8U9C - chains B and G of the 7 polymer chains in the assembly; structure by electron microscopy, 3.70 A resolution.

[Chain B]
Name: Cell division control protein 48
Source organism: Saccharomyces cerevisiae
Notes: EC 3.6.4.6
UniProt: P25694 (CDC48_YEAST); residue numbers follow UniProt; this construct covers 1-835
Amino-acid sequence (835 residues; each row starts with the number of its first residue):
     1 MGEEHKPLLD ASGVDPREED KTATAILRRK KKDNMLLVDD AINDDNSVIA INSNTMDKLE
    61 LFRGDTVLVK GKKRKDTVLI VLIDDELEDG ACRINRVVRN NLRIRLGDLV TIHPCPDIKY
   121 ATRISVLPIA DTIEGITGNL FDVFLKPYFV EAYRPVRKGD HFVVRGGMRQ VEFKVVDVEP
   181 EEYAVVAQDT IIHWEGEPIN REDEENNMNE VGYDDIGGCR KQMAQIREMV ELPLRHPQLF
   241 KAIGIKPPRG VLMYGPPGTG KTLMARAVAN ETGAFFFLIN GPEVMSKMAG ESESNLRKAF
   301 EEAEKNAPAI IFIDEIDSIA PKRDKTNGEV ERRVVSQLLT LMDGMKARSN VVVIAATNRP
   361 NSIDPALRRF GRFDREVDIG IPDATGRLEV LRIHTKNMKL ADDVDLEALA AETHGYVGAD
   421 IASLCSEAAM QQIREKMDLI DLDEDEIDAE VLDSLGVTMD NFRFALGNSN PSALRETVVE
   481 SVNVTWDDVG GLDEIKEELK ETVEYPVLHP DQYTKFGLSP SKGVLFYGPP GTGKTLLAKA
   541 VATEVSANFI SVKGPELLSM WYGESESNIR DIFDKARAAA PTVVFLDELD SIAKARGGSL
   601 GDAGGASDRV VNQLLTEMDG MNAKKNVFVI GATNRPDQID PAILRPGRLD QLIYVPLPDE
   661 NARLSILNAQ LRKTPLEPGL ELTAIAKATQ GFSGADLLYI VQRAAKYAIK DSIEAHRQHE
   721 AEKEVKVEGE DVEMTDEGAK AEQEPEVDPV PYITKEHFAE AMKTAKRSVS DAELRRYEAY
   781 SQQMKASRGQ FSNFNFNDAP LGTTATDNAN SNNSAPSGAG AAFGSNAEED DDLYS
Unresolved in the structure: 1-208, 723-747, 797-835
Bound ions: Mg2+ site 1: T262 (together with 08T); Mg2+ site 2: T535 (together with 08T)
Small-molecule neighbours:
  - 08T ([[[(2R,3S,4R,5R)-5-(6-aminopurin-9-yl)-3,4-bis(oxidanyl)oxolan-2-yl]methoxy-oxidanyl-phosphoryl]oxy-oxidanyl-phosphoryl]oxy-tris(fluoranyl)beryllium), molecule 1: D215, I216, G217, C219, P257, G258, T259, G260, K261, T262, L263, R266, N358, V390, H394, G418, A419, A422
  - 08T, molecule 2: D343, R369, R372
  - 08T, molecule 3: D488, V489, G490, L492, P530, G531, T532, G533, K534, T535, L536, E588, N634, I666, Q670, G694, A695, L698
  - 08T, molecule 4: D619, R645, R648
Swiss-Prot annotation at these positions:
  - binding site (ATP): P257 to L263, N358, H394, G531 to L536
  - modified residue: S472 (Phosphoserine), S519 (Phosphoserine), T735 (Phosphothreonine), S770 (Phosphoserine)
  - cross-link (Glycyl lysine isopeptide (Lys-Gly)): K305 (interchain with G-Cter in ubiquitin), K322 (interchain with G-Cter in ubiquitin), K346 (interchain with G-Cter in ubiquitin), K522 (interchain with G-Cter in ubiquitin), K539 (interchain with G-Cter in ubiquitin), K594 (interchain with G-Cter in ubiquitin), K673 (interchain with G-Cter in ubiquitin)
  - mutagenesis: K261 (K261A: Moderate reduction in growth rate; K261T: Probable loss of ATP binding. Complete loss of catalytic activity), E315 (E315A: Moderate reduction in growth rate; E315D: Severe loss of catalytic activity without affecting cooperativity between the 2 ATP-binding regions. Slight reduction in growth rate ...), N358 (N358A: Slight reduction in growth rate. Restores cell growth; when associated with Q-315), R369 (R369A: No effect on growth rate. Restores cell growth; when associated with Q-315), P471 (P471A/S: Restores cell growth; when associated with Q-315), R475 (R475H: Restores cell growth; when associated with Q-315), K534 (K534A/T: Severe loss of catalytic activity. Lethal), E588 (E588D: Moderate reduction in growth rate; E588Q: Lethal), R645 (R645A: Lethal)
What the authors report for this chain:
  - catalytic residues: E315, R369, R372, E588, R645, R648 (citing earlier work)

[Chain G]
Name: Substrate
Source organism: Saccharomyces cerevisiae
Amino-acid sequence (22 residues; each row starts with the number of its first residue):
     1 AAAAAAAAAA AAAVAVAVAV AA

[How chain B and chain G interact]
Pairs across the interface (12; chain B residue first):
  K287(B) with A4(G)
  A289(B) with A2(G); A3(G), hydrophobic
  M560(B) with V16(G), hydrogen bond (backbone-backbone)
  W561(B) with V14(G); A15(G), hydrophobic; V16(G)
  Y562(B) with V14(G), hydrophobic; V16(G), hydrophobic
  A603(B) with V16(G), hydrophobic; A17(G); V18(G), hydrophobic
Interface residues without a listed pair, chain B (9 interface residues in all): M288, V330, G601
Interface residues without a listed pair, chain G (9 interface residues in all): A19

[Overview]
Chain B and chain G each contribute 9 residues to their interface; the contacts include 1 hydrogen bond. Its
one hydrogen bond, M560(B)-V16(G), is backbone to backbone. Chain B binds 4 copies of compound 08T. The paper
reports catalytic residues E315(B), R369(B) and R372(B) among others.
Here chain B is Cell division control protein 48 and chain G is Substrate, both from Saccharomyces cerevisiae.
Entry 8U9C (Cdc48-Shp1 unfolding native substrate, Class 5) was determined by electron microscopy together
with 8U7T, 8U8I, 8U9P, 8U9Q, 8U9Z, 8UA0 and 3 further entries from the same study.
